PDB entry 4M2B | X-ray diffraction, 2.20 A resolution | chain A

# Chain A
Protein: UDP-glucose pyrophosphorylase
Source organism: Leishmania major
Notes: EC 2.7.7.9
UniProt: Q4QDU3 (Q4QDU3_LEIMA); residue numbers follow UniProt; this construct covers 1-494
Chain sequence (505 residues; each row starts with the number of its first residue):
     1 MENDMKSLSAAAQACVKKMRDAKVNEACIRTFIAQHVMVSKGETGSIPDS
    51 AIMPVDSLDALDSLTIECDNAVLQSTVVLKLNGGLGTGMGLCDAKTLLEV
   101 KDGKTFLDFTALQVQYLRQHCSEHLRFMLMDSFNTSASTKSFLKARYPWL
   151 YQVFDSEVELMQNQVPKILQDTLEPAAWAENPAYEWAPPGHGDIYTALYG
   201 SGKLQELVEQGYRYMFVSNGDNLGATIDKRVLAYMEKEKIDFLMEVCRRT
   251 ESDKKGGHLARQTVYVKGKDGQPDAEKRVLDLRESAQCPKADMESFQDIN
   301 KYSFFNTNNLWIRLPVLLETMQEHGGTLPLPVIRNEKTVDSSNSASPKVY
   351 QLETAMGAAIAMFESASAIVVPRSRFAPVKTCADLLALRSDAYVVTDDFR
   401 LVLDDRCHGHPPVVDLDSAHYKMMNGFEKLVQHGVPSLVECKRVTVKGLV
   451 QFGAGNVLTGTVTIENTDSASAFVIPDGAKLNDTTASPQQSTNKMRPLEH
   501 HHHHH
Unresolved in the structure: 1-5, 489-505
Sequence notes: engineered mutation D281 (Leu in Q4QDU3); expression tag (495-505)
Disulfides: C92 forms a disulfide with the same residue of a neighbouring copy of this chain
Residues lining bound ligands: uridine-5'-diphosphate-glucose (UPG): L81, N82, G83, G84, K95, M130, Q162, P188, G190, H191, N219, G220, D221, K255, G256, G257, L282, E284, F305, N306, T307, N308, F376, P378, K380

# In short
Ligands of chain A: uridine-5'-diphosphate-glucose.
Chain A is UDP-glucose pyrophosphorylase (Leishmania major); the structure, Crystal structure of L281D mutant
of udp-glucose pyrophosphorylase from leishmania major in complex with udp-glc, was determined by X-ray
diffraction together with 4J18, 4M28 and 4M2A from the same study.
